7PF0 - chains e and I of the 28 polymer chains in the assembly; structure by electron microscopy, 11.00 A resolution (very low resolution: no residue pairs are listed; an interface is given only as per-side residue counts).

# Chain e
Protein: Histone H3.2
Source organism: Homo sapiens
UniProtKB: Q71DI3 (H32_HUMAN); residues 0-135 here correspond to UniProt positions 1-136 (UniProt number = residue number + 1)
Amino-acid sequence (136 residues; each row starts with the number of its first residue; numbering starts at 0):
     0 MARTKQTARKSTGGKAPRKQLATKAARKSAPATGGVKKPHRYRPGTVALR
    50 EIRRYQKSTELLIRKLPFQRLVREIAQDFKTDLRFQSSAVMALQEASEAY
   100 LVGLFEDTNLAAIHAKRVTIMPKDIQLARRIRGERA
Disordered / not traced: 0-36, 134-135
Sequence notes: engineered mutation Ala110 (Cys111 in Q71DI3)
Swiss-Prot annotation at these positions:
  - modified residue: Arg2 (Asymmetric dimethylarginine), Thr3 (Phosphothreonine), Lys4 (Allysine), Gln5 (5-glutamyl dopamine), Thr6 (Phosphothreonine), Arg8 (Citrulline), Lys9 (N6,N6,N6-trimethyllysine), Ser10 (ADP-ribosylserine), Thr11 (Phosphothreonine), Lys14 (N6-(2-hydroxyisobutyryl)lysine), Arg17 (Asymmetric dimethylarginine), Lys18 (N6-(2-hydroxyisobutyryl)lysine), Lys23 (N6-(2-hydroxyisobutyryl)lysine), Arg26 (Citrulline), Lys27 (N6,N6,N6-trimethyllysine), Ser28 (ADP-ribosylserine), Lys36 (N6,N6,N6-trimethyllysine), Lys37 (N6-methyllysine), Tyr41 (Phosphotyrosine), Lys56 (N6,N6,N6-trimethyllysine) and 8 more in UniProt
  - lipidation: Lys18 (N6-decanoyllysine)

# Chain I
Molecule: 541-nt DNA strand
Source organism: synthetic construct
Sequence (541 nucleotides; row label = number of the first residue in the row):
    11 CACTGGCCGCCTGGAGAATCCCGGTGCCGAGGCCGCTCAATTGGTCGTAG
    61 ACAGCTCTAGCACCGCTTAAACGCACGTACGCGCTGTCCCCCGCGTTTTA
   111 ACCGCCAAGGGGATTACTCCCTAGTCTCCAGGCACGTGTCAGATATATAC
   161 ACCCTGTCATGTAAGTATTAAGGTAACCCGTCTCGCGCACTGGCCGCCTG
   211 GAGAATCCCGGTGCCGAGGCCGCTCAATTGGTCGTAGACAGCTCTAGCAC
   261 CGCTTAAACGCACGTACGCGCTGTCCCCCGCGTTTTAACCGCCAAGGGGA
   311 TTACTCCCTAGTCTCCAGGCACGTGTCAGATATATACATCCTGTCATGTA
   361 AGTATTAAGGTAACCCGTCTCGCGCACTGGCCGCCTGGAGAATCCCGGTG
   411 CCGAGGCCGCTCAATTGGTCGTAGACAGCTCTAGCACCGCTTAAACGCAC
   461 GTACGCGCTGTCCCCCGCGTTTTAACCGCCAAGGGGATTACTCCCTAGTC
   511 TCCAGGCACGTGTCAGATATATACATCCTGTCATGTAAGTA

# How chain e and chain I interact
At this resolution (11 A) residue pairs are not listed: 19 residues of chain e and 13 of chain I lie at the interface.

# Summary
19 residues of chain e and 13 residues of chain I are in contact.
Here chain e is Histone H3.2 (Homo sapiens) and chain I is a 541-nt DNA strand (synthetic construct). Entry
7PF0 (Trinucleosome of the 4x177 nucleosome array containing H1) was determined by electron microscopy,
deposited together with 7PET, 7PEU, 7PEV, 7PEW, 7PEX, 7PEY and 16 further entries.
